4X2O - chains A and B of the 3 polymer chains in the assembly; structure by X-ray diffraction, 1.85 A resolution.

# Chain A
Protein: Putative mRNA export protein
Source organism: Chaetomium thermophilum
Reference sequence: G0SET4 (G0SET4_CHATD); residues 365-556 here = UniProt positions 365-556
Sequence (193 residues; numbered 364 to 556; the number before each row is that of its first residue):
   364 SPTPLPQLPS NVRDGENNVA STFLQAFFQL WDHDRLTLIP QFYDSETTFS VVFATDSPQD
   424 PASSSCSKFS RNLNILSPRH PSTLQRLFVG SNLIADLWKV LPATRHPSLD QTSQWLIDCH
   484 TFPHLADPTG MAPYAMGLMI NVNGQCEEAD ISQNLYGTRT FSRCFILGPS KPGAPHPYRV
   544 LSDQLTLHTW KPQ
Disordered / not traced: 418-421, 437-446
Differences from the reference sequence: expression tag (364)
From the paper describing this entry:
  - conformationally variable residues (loop rearrangement): Arg376 to Val382

# Chain B
Protein: Putative uncharacterized protein
Source organism: Chaetomium thermophilum
Reference sequence: G0SG92 (G0SG92_CHATD); residues 8-183 here correspond to UniProt positions 12-187 (UniProt number = residue number + 4)
Sequence (183 residues; row label = number of the first residue in the row):
     1 MLSRRYAAKS FVEWYYRQIN ENKPVASGYV NNNATYTKAG HPPADITING RVVATPEEWD
    61 TMLKEQRAQH NTSSSSTLPI GRKPVRYDVD CFDVHVINAD YRFAAPQRMI EQHAPTDGVR
   121 MMMALTVSGS VYFGASPRST DDYVIKQHFN DVFILVPNWD VLEKPGARSG RKYLIASHKY
   181 RAY
Disordered / not traced: 1-2, 73-75, 165-167
Differences from the reference sequence: initiating methionine (1); expression tag (2-7)

# Interface between chain A and chain B
Pairs across the interface - 85 pairs, chain A then chain B:
  Ser364(A) - Ser76(B)
  Ser364(A) - Val144(B)
  Ser364(A) - Ile145(B)
  Pro365(A) - Gln66(B)
  Pro365(A) - Leu78(B)
  Pro365(A) - Pro84(B)
  Thr366(A) - Gln66(B)
  Pro367(A) - Gln66(B)
  Pro367(A) - Phe133(B)  hydrophobic
  Pro367(A) - Gln147(B)
  Leu368(A) - Asn49(B)
  Leu368(A) - Trp59(B)  hydrophobic
  Leu368(A) - Met62(B)
  Leu368(A) - Gln66(B)  hydrogen bond (backbone-side chain)
  Leu368(A) - Tyr180(B)  hydrophobic
  Pro369(A) - Asn49(B)  hydrogen bond (backbone-side chain)
  Gln370(A) - Asn49(B)
  Gln370(A) - Gln147(B)
  Gln370(A) - Ala182(B)
  Gln370(A) - Tyr183(B)
  Leu371(A) - Asn49(B)  hydrogen bond (backbone-backbone)
  Leu371(A) - Arg51(B)
  Leu371(A) - Arg181(B)  hydrogen bond (backbone-side chain)
  Pro372(A) - Gly50(B)
  Pro372(A) - Arg181(B)  hydrogen bond (backbone-side chain)
  Ser373(A) - Arg181(B)
  Asn374(A) - Thr47(B)
  Asn374(A) - Gly50(B)
  Asn374(A) - Val52(B)
  Arg376(A) - Asp45(B)  salt bridge
  Arg376(A) - Thr47(B)  hydrogen bond
  Arg376(A) - Val52(B)
  Thr411(A) - His95(B)  hydrogen bond
  Phe412(A) - His95(B)
  Ser413(A) - Asp93(B)  hydrogen bond
  Ser413(A) - His95(B)  hydrogen bond
  Val415(A) - Cys91(B)  hydrophobic
  Val415(A) - Asp93(B)
  Phe416(A) - Cys91(B)
  Ala417(A) - Cys91(B)  hydrophobic
  Arg449(A) - Arg5(B)
  Arg449(A) - Asp93(B)  salt bridge
  Phe451(A) - His95(B)
  Leu479(A) - Arg181(B)
  Leu479(A) - Tyr183(B)  hydrophobic
  Asp481(A) - Lys179(B)
  Asp481(A) - Arg181(B)  salt bridge
  Cys482(A) - Lys179(B)
  His483(A) - Asp45(B)  salt bridge
  His483(A) - Ser177(B)  hydrogen bond
  His483(A) - Lys179(B)  hydrogen bond
  Phe485(A) - Met122(B)  hydrophobic
  Phe485(A) - Ile154(B)  hydrophobic
  Pro486(A) - Met122(B)
  His487(A) - His41(B)
  His487(A) - Asn98(B)  hydrogen bond (backbone-side chain)
  His487(A) - Tyr101(B)
  His487(A) - Phe103(B)
  His487(A) - Met122(B)
  Leu488(A) - Ile97(B)
  Leu488(A) - Asn98(B)
  Ala489(A) - Asn98(B)
  Tyr497(A) - Arg102(B)
  Tyr497(A) - Phe103(B)
  Met502(A) - Val152(B)  hydrophobic
  Met502(A) - Ile154(B)  hydrophobic
  Asn504(A) - Asn150(B)  hydrogen bond
  Asn504(A) - Val152(B)
  Asn506(A) - Asn150(B)  hydrogen bond
  Asn506(A) - Tyr183(B)  hydrogen bond
  Ser525(A) - Asn150(B)  hydrogen bond
  Ile529(A) - Ile97(B)  hydrophobic
  Ile529(A) - Ala124(B)  hydrophobic
  Leu544(A) - Ile97(B)
  Ser545(A) - His95(B)  hydrogen bond
  Ser545(A) - Ile97(B)
  Asp546(A) - His95(B)
  Gln547(A) - Asp93(B)
  Gln547(A) - Val94(B)
  Gln547(A) - His95(B)
  Gln547(A) - Ala124(B)
  Gln547(A) - Thr126(B)
  Thr549(A) - Ser128(B)
  His551(A) - His148(B)  hydrogen bond
  His551(A) - Tyr183(B)  hydrogen bond
Other interface residues (no listed pair), chain A (45 interface residues in all): Leu447, Thr523, Phe524, Cys527
Other interface residues (no listed pair), chain B (49 interface residues in all): Pro42, Ile48, Arg67, Ala68, Tyr87, Asp90, Phe92, Phe153

# In short
45 residues of chain A and 49 residues of chain B are in contact; the contacts include 19 hydrogen bonds and 4
salt bridges. Polar contacts include Arg376(A)-Asp45(B), Arg449(A)-Asp93(B) and Asp481(A)-Arg181(B). From the
paper: conformational variability at Arg376(A).
Here chain A is Putative mRNA export protein and chain B is Putative uncharacterized protein, both from
Chaetomium thermophilum. Entry 4X2O (Sac3N peptide bound to Mex67:Mtr2) was determined by X-ray diffraction
(same publication as 4WPX and 4X2H).
